7M1I - chain A; structure by X-ray diffraction, 1.66 A resolution.

[Chain A]
Name: Dehaloperoxidase B
From: Amphitrite ornata
UniProtKB: Q9NAV7 (Q9NAV7_9ANNE); residues 1-137 here correspond to UniProt positions 2-138 (UniProt number = residue number + 1)
Amino-acid sequence (137 residues; numbered 1 to 137; the number before each row is that of its first residue):
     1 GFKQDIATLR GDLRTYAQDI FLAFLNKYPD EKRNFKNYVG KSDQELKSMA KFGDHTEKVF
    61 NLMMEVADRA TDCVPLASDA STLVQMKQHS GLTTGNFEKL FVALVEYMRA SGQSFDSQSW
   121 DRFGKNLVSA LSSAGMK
Ion coordination: heme Fe near His-89 (its only coordinating residue here)
Small-molecule neighbours:
  - 2,6-dichlorophenol (DUB): Phe-21, Phe-35, Tyr-38, Phe-52, His-55, Thr-56, Val-59
  - heme (HEM): Phe-24, Glu-31, Asn-34, Phe-35, His-55, Lys-58, Val-59, Leu-62, Met-63, Leu-83, Met-86, Gln-88, His-89, Leu-92, Asn-96, Phe-97, Leu-100, Phe-101, Leu-127

[Overview]
Bound to chain A: heme and 2,6-dichlorophenol.
Chain A is Dehaloperoxidase B (Amphitrite ornata); the structure, Crystal structure of dehaloperoxidase B in
complex with 2,6-dichlorophenol, was determined by X-ray diffraction together with 7M1J and 7M1K from the same
study.
